Entry 6BSE (X-ray diffraction, 2.35 A resolution); this record covers chains A and B of the 4 polymer chains in the assembly.

# Chain A (and B)
Name: Glucocorticoid receptor
Source organism: Saguinus oedipus
Notes: chain B of this document is another copy of the same molecule, construct and numbering; everything in this record applies to it too
UniProt: P79269 (GCR_SAGOE); numbering as in UniProt (aligned over 420-505)
Chain sequence (91 residues; each row starts with the number of its first residue):
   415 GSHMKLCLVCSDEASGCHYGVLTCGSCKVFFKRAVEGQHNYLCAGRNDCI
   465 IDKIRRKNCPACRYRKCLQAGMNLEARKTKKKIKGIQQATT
Not modelled in the structure: 415-416, 490-505 (chain B: 415-418, 491-505)
Differences from the reference sequence: expression tag (415-419)
UniProt features mapped onto this chain:
  - DNA-binding region: Cys421 to Met486 (Nuclear receptor)
  - zinc finger (NR C4-type): Cys421 to Cys441, Cys457 to Cys481
  - modified residue (N6-acetyllysine): Lys480, Lys492, Lys494, Lys495
Ion coordination: Zn2+ site 1: Cys421, Cys424, Cys438, Cys441; Zn2+ site 2: Cys457, Cys463, Cys473, Cys476

# Chain A / chain B interface
Residue-residue contacts (20; chain A residue first):
  Asn454(A) - Ile468(B)
  Leu456(A) - Ile468(B)  hydrophobic
  Leu456(A) - Arg469(B)
  Leu456(A) - Asn472(B)  hydrogen bond (backbone-side chain)
  Cys457(A) - Arg469(B)  hydrogen bond (backbone-side chain)
  Ala458(A) - Cys463(B)
  Ala458(A) - Ile464(B)  hydrogen bond (backbone-backbone)
  Ala458(A) - Arg469(B)
  Ala458(A) - Asn472(B)
  Arg460(A) - Arg460(B)
  Asp462(A) - Arg460(B)  salt bridge
  Cys463(A) - Ala458(B)
  Ile464(A) - Ala458(B)  hydrogen bond (backbone-backbone)
  Ile468(A) - Leu456(B)  hydrophobic
  Arg469(A) - Leu456(B)
  Arg469(A) - Cys457(B)
  Arg469(A) - Ala458(B)
  Asn472(A) - Leu456(B)  hydrogen bond (side chain-backbone)
  Asn472(A) - Ala458(B)
  Asn472(A) - Asn472(B)
Interface residues without a listed pair, chain B (10 interface residues in all): Asp462

# Overview
The interface between chain A and chain B involves 11 residues on one side and 10 on the other, with 5
hydrogen bonds and 1 salt bridge. Polar pairs include Asp462(A)-Arg460(B), Leu456(A)-Asn472(B) and
Cys457(A)-Arg469(B). Curated annotation (UniProt) lists a DNA-binding region on chain A.
Chain A and chain B are both Glucocorticoid receptor (Saguinus oedipus); the structure, Glucocorticoid
receptor bound to high cooperativity monomer sequence, was determined by X-ray diffraction.
